Entry 5L6B (X-ray diffraction, 2.60 A resolution); this record covers chains H and Z of the 28 polymer chains in the assembly.

[Chain H]
Name: Proteasome subunit beta type-2
Source organism: Saccharomyces cerevisiae (strain ATCC 204508 / S288c)
Notes: EC 3.4.25.1
UniProt: P25043 (PSB2_YEAST); residues 1-232 here correspond to UniProt positions 30-261 (UniProt number = residue number + 29)
Amino-acid sequence (232 residues; row label = number of the first residue in the row):
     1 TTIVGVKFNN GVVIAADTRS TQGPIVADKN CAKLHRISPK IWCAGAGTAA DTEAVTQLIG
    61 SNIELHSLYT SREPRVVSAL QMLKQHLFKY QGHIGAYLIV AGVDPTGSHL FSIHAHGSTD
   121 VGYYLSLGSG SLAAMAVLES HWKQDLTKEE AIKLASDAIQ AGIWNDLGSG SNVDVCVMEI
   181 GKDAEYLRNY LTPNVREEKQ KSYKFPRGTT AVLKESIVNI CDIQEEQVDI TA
Not modelled in the structure: 227-232
Covalently attached groups: compound 04C linked to Thr-1
Residues lining bound ligands: 04C (1,2,4-trideoxy-4-methyl-2-{[N-(morpholin-4-ylacetyl)-L-alanyl-O-methyl-L-tyrosyl]amino}-1-phenyl-D-xylitol): Arg-19, Ser-20, Thr-21, Gln-22, Cys-31, Lys-33, His-35, Gly-45, Ala-46, Gly-47, Thr-48, Ala-49, Thr-52, Glu-53, Ser-129, Gly-168
Curated features (UniProtKB/Swiss-Prot):
  - active site: Thr-1 (Nucleophile)

[Chain Z]
Name: Proteasome subunit beta type-6, Proteasome subunit beta type-1
Source organism: Saccharomyces cerevisiae (strain ATCC 204508 / S288c)
Notes: EC 3.4.25.1
UniProt: chimeric construct of P23724, O09061: residues 1-96 from P23724 (PSB6_YEAST) positions 20-115 (UniProt number = residue number + 19); residues 97-111 from O09061 positions 123-137 (UniProt number = residue number + 26); residues 112-117 from P23724 (PSB6_YEAST) positions 131-136 (UniProt number = residue number + 19); residues 118-133 from O09061 positions 144-159 (UniProt number = residue number + 26); residues 134-222 from P23724 (PSB6_YEAST) positions 153-241 (UniProt number = residue number + 19)
Amino-acid sequence (222 residues; numbered 1 to 222; the number before each row is that of its first residue):
     1 QFNPYGDNGG TILGIAGEDF AVLAGDTRNI TDYSINSRYE PKVFDCGDNI VMSANGFAAD
    61 GDALVKRFKN SVKWYHFDHN DKKLSINSAA RNIQHLLYSR RFFPYYVYNI IAGLDEDGKG
   121 AVYSFDPVGS YQREQCRAGG AAASLIMPFL DNQVNFKNQY EPGTNGKVKK PLKYLSVEEV
   181 IKLVRDSFTS ATERHIQVGD GLEILIVTKD GVRKEFYELK RD
Metal / ion sites: Mg2+: Thr-192, Val-198
Residues lining bound ligands: 04C (1,2,4-trideoxy-4-methyl-2-{[N-(morpholin-4-ylacetyl)-L-alanyl-O-methyl-L-tyrosyl]amino}-1-phenyl-D-xylitol): Tyr-106, Tyr-108, Asp-126, Pro-127, Val-128
Curated features (UniProtKB/Swiss-Prot):
  - modified residue: Tyr-123 (Phosphotyrosine)

[How chain H and chain Z interact]
Pairs across the interface (59):
  Arg-19(H) with Ile-196(Z); Asp-222(Z), salt bridge
  Pro-24(H) with Arg-194(Z); His-195(Z); Ile-196(Z), hydrogen bond (backbone-backbone)
  Ile-25(H) with Arg-194(Z); His-195(Z)
  Val-26(H) with Glu-193(Z); Arg-194(Z), hydrogen bond (backbone-backbone); Ile-196(Z), hydrophobic
  Ala-27(H) with Arg-194(Z), hydrogen bond (backbone-side chain)
  Lys-29(H) with Glu-193(Z), salt bridge; Arg-194(Z)
  Ser-129(H) with Tyr-33(Z)
  Ile-163(H) with Asp-222(Z)
  Trp-164(H) with Ile-35(Z); Arg-38(Z), hydrogen bond (backbone-side chain); Arg-221(Z); Asp-222(Z)
  Asn-165(H) with Tyr-33(Z); Arg-38(Z)
  Asp-166(H) with Tyr-33(Z); Asp-222(Z)
  Leu-167(H) with Arg-28(Z); Ile-30(Z), hydrophobic; Asp-32(Z); Tyr-33(Z), hydrogen bond (backbone-backbone); Ile-35(Z), hydrophobic; Ile-196(Z)
  Ser-169(H) with Asp-222(Z)
  Gly-170(H) with Asp-222(Z)
  Ser-171(H) with Asp-222(Z), hydrogen bond (backbone-side chain)
  Asn-194(H) with Lys-220(Z), hydrogen bond (backbone-side chain); Asp-222(Z)
  Arg-196(H) with Thr-189(Z); Ser-190(Z); Glu-193(Z)
  Glu-197(H) with Arg-185(Z), salt bridge
  Lys-199(H) with Asp-186(Z)
  Gln-200(H) with Lys-182(Z); Arg-185(Z), hydrogen bond; Asp-186(Z), hydrogen bond (backbone-side chain)
  Lys-201(H) with Glu-179(Z); Asp-186(Z)
  Tyr-203(H) with Phe-149(Z); Gln-153(Z); Leu-183(Z); Asp-186(Z), hydrogen bond
  Phe-205(H) with Asn-152(Z); Gln-153(Z); Gln-159(Z)
  Pro-206(H) with Pro-162(Z), hydrophobic
  Arg-207(H) with Pro-162(Z)
  Gly-208(H) with Pro-162(Z)
  Thr-209(H) with Gln-159(Z); Tyr-160(Z), hydrogen bond (backbone-backbone)
  Thr-210(H) with Asn-165(Z)
  Ala-211(H) with Gly-166(Z)
  Val-212(H) with Asn-165(Z)
Interface residues without a listed pair, chain H (34 interface residues in all): Thr-21, Gly-23, Asp-28, Gly-168
Interface residues without a listed pair, chain Z (33 interface residues in all): Ser-34, Leu-145, Asn-158, Glu-161, Glu-218

[In short]
Chain H and chain Z form an interface of 34 and 33 residues respectively, with 11 hydrogen bonds and 3 salt
bridges. Among the polar pairs are Arg-19(H)/Asp-222(Z), Lys-29(H)/Glu-193(Z) and Glu-197(H)/Arg-185(Z). Bound
to chain Z: compound 04C. Compound 04C is covalently linked to Thr-1(H).
Here chain H is Proteasome subunit beta type-2 and chain Z is Proteasome subunit beta type-6, Proteasome
subunit beta type-1, both from Saccharomyces cerevisiae (strain ATCC 204508 / S288c). Entry 5L6B (Yeast 20S
proteasome with mouse beta5i (1-138) and mouse beta6 (97-111; 118-133) in complex with ONX ...) was determined
by X-ray diffraction together with 5L52, 5L54, 5L55, 5L5A, 5L5B, 5L5D and 30 further entries from the same
study.
